PDB entry 6BT5 | X-ray diffraction, 2.92 A resolution | chains A and B

[Chain A (and B)]
Name: Metabotropic glutamate receptor 8
From: Homo sapiens
Notes: chain B of this document is another copy of the same molecule, construct and numbering; everything in this record applies to it too
UniProt: O00222 (GRM8_HUMAN); residues 37-514 here = UniProt positions 37-514
Chain sequence (479 residues; numbered 37 to 515; the number before each row is that of its first residue):
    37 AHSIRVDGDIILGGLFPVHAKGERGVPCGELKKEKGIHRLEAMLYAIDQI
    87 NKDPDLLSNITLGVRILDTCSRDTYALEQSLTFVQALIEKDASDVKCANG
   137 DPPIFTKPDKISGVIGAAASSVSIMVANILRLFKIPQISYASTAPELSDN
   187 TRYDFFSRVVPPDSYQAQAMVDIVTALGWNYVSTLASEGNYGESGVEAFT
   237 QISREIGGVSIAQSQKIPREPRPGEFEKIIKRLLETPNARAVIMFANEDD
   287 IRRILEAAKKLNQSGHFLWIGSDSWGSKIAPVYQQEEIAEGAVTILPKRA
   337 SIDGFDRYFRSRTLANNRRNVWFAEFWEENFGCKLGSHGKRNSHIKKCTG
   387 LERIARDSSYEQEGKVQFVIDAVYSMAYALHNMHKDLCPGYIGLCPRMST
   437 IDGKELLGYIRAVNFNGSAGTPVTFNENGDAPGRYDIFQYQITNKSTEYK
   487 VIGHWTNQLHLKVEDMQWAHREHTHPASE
Disordered / not traced: 122-145, 372-382, 508-509 (chain B: 122-145, 372-382, 505-515)
Disulfides: Cys64-Cys106, Cys369-Cys384, Cys424-Cys431
Glycans and other covalent adducts: N-acetylglucosamine (NAG) linked to Asn95
Differences from the reference sequence: conflict Ser246 (Cys in O00222); expression tag (515)
Small-molecule neighbours: (2S)-2-amino-4-phosphonobutanoic acid (E7P): Lys71, Arg75, Ala154, Ala155, Ser156, Ala177, Ser178, Thr179, Tyr227, Asp309, Ser310, Lys314, Lys401
Swiss-Prot annotation at these positions:
  - binding site (L-glutamate): Ser156, Ala177 to Thr179, Tyr227, Asp309, Lys401
  - glycosylation (N-linked (GlcNAc...) asparagine): Asn95, Asn298, Asn452, Asn480

[How chain A and chain B interact]
Residue-residue contacts (19):
  Asp109(A) - Arg188(B)  salt bridge
  Thr110(A) - Arg167(B)
  Thr110(A) - Arg188(B)
  Leu113(A) - Asn164(B)
  Leu113(A) - Leu168(B)  hydrophobic
  Glu114(A) - Leu168(B)
  Leu117(A) - Leu168(B)  hydrophobic
  Met161(A) - Asn164(B)
  Asn164(A) - Leu113(B)
  Asn164(A) - Met161(B)
  Ile165(A) - Ile165(B)  hydrophobic
  Arg167(A) - Thr110(B)
  Leu168(A) - Glu114(B)
  Leu168(A) - Leu117(B)  hydrophobic
  Arg188(A) - Asp109(B)  salt bridge
  Arg188(A) - Thr110(B)
  Arg188(A) - Arg255(B)
  Glu233(A) - Lys252(B)  salt bridge
  Arg255(A) - Arg188(B)
Other interface residues (no listed pair), chain A (15 interface residues in all): Gly61, Phe169
Other interface residues (no listed pair), chain B (16 interface residues in all): Phe169, Thr187, Glu229

[In short]
The interface between chain A and chain B involves 15 residues on one side and 16 on the other, with 3 salt
bridges. Among the polar pairs are Asp109(A)-Arg188(B) and Glu233(A)-Lys252(B). Bound to chain A:
(2S)-2-amino-4-phosphonobutanoic acid. N-acetylglucosamine is covalently linked to Asn95(A).
Chain A and chain B are both Metabotropic glutamate receptor 8 (Homo sapiens); the structure, Human mGlu8
Receptor complexed with L-AP4, was determined by X-ray diffraction together with 6BSZ from the same study.
